PDB entry 1BXI | X-ray diffraction, 2.05 A resolution | chains A and B

# Chain A
Name: Protein (colicin E9 immunity protein)
Source organism: Escherichia coli
UniProt: P13479 (IMM9_ECOLI); residues 1-86 here = UniProt positions 1-86
Amino-acid sequence (86 residues; row label = number of the first residue in the row):
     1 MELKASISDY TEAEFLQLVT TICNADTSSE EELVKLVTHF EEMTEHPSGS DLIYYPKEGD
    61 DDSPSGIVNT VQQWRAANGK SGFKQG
Not modelled in the structure: 1-2, 86
Construct notes: engineered mutation A5 (His in P13479); conflict Q72 (Lys in P13479)

# Chain B
Name: Protein (colicin E9)
Source organism: Escherichia coli
Notes: fragment: dnase domain, residues 450-581
UniProt: P09883 (CEA9_ECOLI); residues 1-134 here correspond to UniProt positions 449-582 (UniProt number = residue number + 448)
Amino-acid sequence (134 residues; row label = number of the first residue in the row):
     1 MESKRNKPGK ATGKGKPVGD KWLDDAGKDS GAPIPDRIAD KLRDKEFKSF DDFRKAVWEE
    61 VSKDPELSKN LNPSNKSSVS KGYSPFTPKN QQVGGRKVYE LHHDKPISQG GEVYDMDNIR
   121 VTTPKRHIDI HRGK
Not modelled in the structure: 132-134
Modified residues: Mse1 (selenomethionine; parent Met); Mse116 (selenomethionine; parent Met)
Construct notes: engineered mutation Mse1 (Lys449 in P09883); modified residue (116)
Metal / ion sites: Ni2+: H102, H127 (together with phosphate ion)
Curated features (UniProtKB/Swiss-Prot):
  - binding site (Zn(2+)): H102, H127, H131

# Chain A / chain B interface
Contacting residue pairs (39):
  C23(A) - S74(B)  hydrogen bond
  C23(A) - S77(B)  hydrogen bond (backbone-side chain)
  N24(A) - S77(B)
  A25(A) - S77(B)
  A25(A) - S78(B)
  T27(A) - Y83(B)  hydrogen bond (backbone-side chain)
  S28(A) - Y83(B)
  S29(A) - Y83(B)  hydrogen bond (backbone-side chain)
  E30(A) - R54(B)  salt bridge
  E30(A) - Y83(B)
  E30(A) - S84(B)  hydrogen bond (side chain-backbone)
  E30(A) - V98(B)
  L33(A) - S78(B)
  L33(A) - Y83(B)  hydrophobic
  L33(A) - F86(B)  hydrophobic
  V34(A) - F86(B)  hydrophobic
  V37(A) - F86(B)  hydrophobic
  T38(A) - K97(B)  hydrogen bond
  E41(A) - K89(B)  salt bridge
  E41(A) - K97(B)  salt bridge
  P47(A) - K89(B)
  S48(A) - K89(B)
  G49(A) - K89(B)
  S50(A) - Q92(B)  hydrogen bond
  D51(A) - P88(B)
  D51(A) - K89(B)  hydrogen bond (side chain-backbone)
  I53(A) - N72(B)  hydrogen bond (backbone-side chain)
  I53(A) - S74(B)
  Y54(A) - N72(B)
  Y54(A) - S74(B)
  Y54(A) - N75(B)
  Y54(A) - F86(B)
  Y55(A) - N75(B)
  Y55(A) - F86(B)  hydrogen bond (side chain-backbone)
  Y55(A) - T87(B)
  Y55(A) - P88(B)
  Y55(A) - Y99(B)
  D62(A) - N72(B)  hydrogen bond
  D62(A) - P73(B)
Also at the interface, not in a pair above, chain A (22 interface residues in all): P56
Also at the interface, not in a pair above, chain B (19 interface residues in all): K81, G95

# In short
Chain A and chain B form an interface of 22 and 19 residues respectively, with 11 hydrogen bonds and 3 salt
bridges. Polar contacts include E30(A)-R54(B), E41(A)-K89(B) and E41(A)-K97(B). H102(B) and H127(B) form the
Ni2+ site. From UniProt: 3 Zn2+-binding residues on chain B.
Chain A is Protein (colicin E9 immunity protein) and chain B is Protein (colicin E9), both from Escherichia
coli; the structure, Crystal structure of the escherichia coli colicin E9 dnase domain with its cognate
immunity protein IM9, was determined by X-ray diffraction.
